7QN7 - chains C and F of the 7 polymer chains in the assembly; structure by electron microscopy, 3.00 A resolution.

[Chain C]
Protein: Gamma-aminobutyric acid receptor subunit beta-3
Source organism: Homo sapiens
UniProtKB: P28472 (GBRB3_HUMAN); residues -24 to 448 here correspond to UniProt positions 1-473 (UniProt number = residue number + 25)
Chain sequence (473 residues; row label = number of the first residue in the row; numbers below 1 keep their minus sign (Met-24 is residue -24)):
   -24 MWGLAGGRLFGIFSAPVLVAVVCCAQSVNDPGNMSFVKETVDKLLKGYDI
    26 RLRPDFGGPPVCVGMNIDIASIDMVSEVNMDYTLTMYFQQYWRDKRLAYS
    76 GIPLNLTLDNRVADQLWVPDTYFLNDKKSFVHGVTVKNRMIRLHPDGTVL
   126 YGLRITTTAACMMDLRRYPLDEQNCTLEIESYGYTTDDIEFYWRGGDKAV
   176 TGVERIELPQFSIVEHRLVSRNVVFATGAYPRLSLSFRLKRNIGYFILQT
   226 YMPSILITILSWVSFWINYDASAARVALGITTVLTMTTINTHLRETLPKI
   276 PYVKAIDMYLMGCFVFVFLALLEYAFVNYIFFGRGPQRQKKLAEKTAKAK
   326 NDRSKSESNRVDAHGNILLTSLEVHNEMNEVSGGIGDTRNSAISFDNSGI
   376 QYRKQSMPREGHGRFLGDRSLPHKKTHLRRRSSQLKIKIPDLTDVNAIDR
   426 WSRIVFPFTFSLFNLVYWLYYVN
Not modelled in the structure: -24 to 6, 308-421, 448
Cystine bridges: Cys136-Cys150
Glycans and other covalent adducts: N-acetylglucosamine (NAG) linked to Asn8, Asn80; glycan linked to Asn149
Small-molecule neighbours:
  - histamine (HSM), molecule 1: Asp43, Tyr62, Gln64
  - histamine (HSM), molecule 2: Tyr97, Glu155, Ser156, Tyr157, Phe200, Thr202, Tyr205
  - hexadecane (R16): Ile218, Ile230, Trp237, Phe435, Ser436, Asn439, Trp443, Val447

[Chain F]
Protein: Nanobody Nb25
Source organism: Homo sapiens
Notes: antibody fragment or engineered binder
Chain sequence (121 residues; numbered 1 to 510; 389 numbers in that range are skipped by the numbering (no residue carries them; nothing is unmodelled there); the number before each row is that of its first residue):
     1 QVQLVESGGGLVQ
   403 GSLRLSCAASGHTFNYPIMGWFRQAPGKEREFVGAISWSGGSTSYADSVK
   453 DRFTISRDNAKNTVYLEMNNLKPEDTAVYYCAAKGRYSGGLYYPTNYDYW
   503 GQGTQVTV
Cystine bridges: Cys409-Cys483

[Chain C / chain F interface]
Pairs across the interface (23):
  Leu99(C) with Tyr489(F), hydrophobic
  Asn100(C) with Tyr489(F)
  Ala135(C) with Tyr489(F)
  Met137(C) with Phe416(F); Arg488(F)
  Met138(C) with Phe416(F)
  Asp139(C) with Phe416(F)
  Asn149(C) with Asn417(F)
  Thr151(C) with Tyr489(F)
  Glu153(C) with Tyr489(F)
  Arg196(C) with Asn498(F), hydrogen bond (side chain-backbone); Asp500(F), salt bridge
  Val198(C) with Ser490(F); Gly491(F)
  Val199(C) with Gly491(F); Gly492(F), hydrogen bond (backbone-backbone); Tyr495(F), hydrophobic; Thr497(F); Asn498(F), hydrogen bond (backbone-side chain)
  Phe200(C) with Gly491(F); Tyr495(F)
  Ala201(C) with Tyr495(F), hydrogen bond (backbone-side chain)
  Arg207(C) with Tyr489(F), hydrogen bond (side chain-backbone)
Interface residues without a listed pair, chain C (16 interface residues in all): Asn197

[Summary]
Chain C and chain F form an interface of 16 and 11 residues respectively, with 5 hydrogen bonds and 1 salt
bridge. Polar pairs include Arg196(C)-Asp500(F), Arg196(C)-Asn498(F) and Val199(C)-Asn498(F). Ligands of chain
C: hexadecane and histamine. Covalently linked N-acetylglucosamine: at Asn8(C) and Asn80(C).
Chain C is Gamma-aminobutyric acid receptor subunit beta-3 and chain F is Nanobody Nb25, both from Homo
sapiens; the structure, Cryo-EM structure of human full-length extrasynaptic alpha4beta3delta GABA(A)R in
complex with GABA, histamine and nanobody Nb25, was determined by electron microscopy (same publication as
7QN5, 7QN6, 7QN8, 7QN9, 7QNA, 7QNB and 3 further entries).
